8P9W - chains A and B; structure by X-ray diffraction, 2.90 A resolution.

[Chain A]
Protein: Vitamin D3 receptor A
Organism: Danio rerio
Reference sequence: Q9PTN2 (VDRA_DANRE); residue numbers follow UniProt; this construct covers 156-453
Amino-acid sequence (302 residues; row label = number of the first residue in the row):
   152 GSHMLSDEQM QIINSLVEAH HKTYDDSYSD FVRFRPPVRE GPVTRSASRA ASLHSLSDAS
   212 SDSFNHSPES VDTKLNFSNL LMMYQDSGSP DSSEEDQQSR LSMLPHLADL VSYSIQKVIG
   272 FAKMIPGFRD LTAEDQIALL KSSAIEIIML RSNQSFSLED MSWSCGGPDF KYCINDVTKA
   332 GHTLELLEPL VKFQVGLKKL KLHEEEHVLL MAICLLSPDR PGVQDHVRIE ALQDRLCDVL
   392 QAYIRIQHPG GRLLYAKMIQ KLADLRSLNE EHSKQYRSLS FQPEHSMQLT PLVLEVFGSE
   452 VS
Disordered / not traced: 152-153, 191-251, 453
Sequence notes: expression tag (152-155)
Residues lining bound ligands: Xe4MeCF3 analog (XDO; (1R,3S,5Z)-5-[(2E)-2-[(1S,3AS,7AS)-1,7A-dimethyl-1-[6,6,6-tris(fluoranyl)-5-oxidanyl-5-(trifluoromethyl)hexa-1,3-diynyl]-2,3,3A,5,6,7-hexahydroinden-4-ylidene]ethylidene]-4-methylidene-cyclohexane-1,3-diol): Tyr-175, Tyr-179, Phe-182, Leu-255, Leu-258, Ala-259, Leu-261, Val-262, Ser-265, Ile-299, Met-300, Arg-302, Ser-303, Ser-306, Trp-314, Cys-316, Tyr-323, Val-328, Ala-331, His-333, Leu-338, Leu-341, His-423, Tyr-427, Leu-430, Leu-440, Val-444, Phe-448
Curated features (UniProtKB/Swiss-Prot):
  - region: Lys-274 to Lys-292 (Interaction with coactivator LXXLL motif)
  - motif: Pro-442 to Ser-450 (9aaTAD)
  - binding site (calcitriol): Tyr-175, Ser-265, Arg-302, Ser-306, His-333, His-423
What the authors report for this chain:
  - binding site for Xe4MeCF3 analog: Leu-255, Leu-258, Ala-259, Val-262, Val-328, Ala-331, His-333, Leu-341, His-423, Tyr-427, Leu-440, Val-444, Phe-448

[Chain B]
Protein: Nuclear receptor coactivator 1
Notes: EC 2.3.1.48
Reference sequence: Q15788 (NCOA1_HUMAN); residues 687-701 here correspond to UniProt positions 686-700 (UniProt number = residue number - 1)
Amino-acid sequence (15 residues; each row starts with the number of its first residue):
   687 RHKILHRLLQ EGSPS
Disordered / not traced: 697-701
Curated features (UniProtKB/Swiss-Prot):
  - motif: Leu-691 to Leu-695 (LXXLL motif 4)
  - modified residue: Ser-699 (Phosphoserine)

[Chain A / chain B interface]
Pairs across the interface (22):
  Ile-270(A) / Leu-691(B)  hydrophobic
  Ile-270(A) / Leu-694(B)  hydrophobic
  Ile-270(A) / Leu-695(B)  hydrophobic
  Lys-274(A) / Leu-694(B)  hydrogen bond (side chain-backbone)
  Lys-274(A) / Leu-695(B)
  Lys-274(A) / Gln-696(B)
  Arg-280(A) / Gln-696(B)  hydrogen bond
  Gln-287(A) / Leu-695(B)
  Ile-288(A) / His-688(B)
  Ile-288(A) / Leu-691(B)  hydrophobic
  Ile-288(A) / His-692(B)
  Lys-292(A) / His-688(B)  hydrogen bond
  Pro-442(A) / Ile-690(B)  hydrophobic
  Leu-443(A) / Ile-690(B)  hydrophobic
  Glu-446(A) / His-688(B)
  Glu-446(A) / Lys-689(B)  hydrogen bond (side chain-backbone)
  Glu-446(A) / Ile-690(B)  hydrogen bond (side chain-backbone)
  Glu-446(A) / Leu-691(B)  hydrogen bond (side chain-backbone)
  Val-447(A) / Leu-691(B)  hydrophobic
  Glu-451(A) / Arg-687(B)
  Glu-451(A) / His-688(B)  hydrogen bond (backbone-side chain)
  Val-452(A) / His-688(B)
Also at the interface, not in a pair above, chain A (16 interface residues in all): Gln-267, Phe-279, Ala-284, Leu-291

[In short]
16 residues of chain A face 9 of chain B across their interface, with 7 hydrogen bonds. Among the polar pairs
are Lys-274(A)/Leu-694(B), Arg-280(A)/Gln-696(B) and Lys-292(A)/His-688(B). Chain A binds Xe4MeCF3 analog.
UniProt lists 6 calcitriol-binding residues on chain A. From the paper: a binding site for Xe4MeCF3 analog at
Leu-255(A), Leu-258(A) and Ala-259(A) among others.
Chain A is Vitamin D3 receptor A (Danio rerio) and chain B is Nuclear receptor coactivator 1; the structure,
vitamin D receptor complex with Xe4MeCF3 analog, was determined by X-ray diffraction together with 8P9X from
the same study.
